PDB entry 1GHB | X-ray diffraction, 2.00 A resolution | chains E and G of the 4 polymer chains in the assembly

Chain E:
Protein: Gamma-chymotrypsin
Source organism: Bos taurus
Notes: EC 3.4.21.1
UniProt: P00766 (CTRA_BOVIN); residues 1-13 here = UniProt positions 1-13
Amino-acid sequence (13 residues; each row starts with the number of its first residue):
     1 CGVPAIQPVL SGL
Disordered / not traced: 12-13

Chain G:
Protein: Gamma-chymotrypsin
Source organism: Bos taurus
Notes: EC 3.4.21.1
UniProt: P00766 (CTRA_BOVIN); residue numbers follow UniProt; this construct covers 149-245
Amino-acid sequence (97 residues; numbered 149 to 245; the number before each row is that of its first residue):
   149 ANTPDRLQQA SLPLLSNTNC KKYWGTKIKD AMICAGASGV SSCMGDSGGP LVCKKNGAWT
   209 LVGIVSWGSS TCSTSTPGVY ARVTALVNWV QQTLAAN
Disordered / not traced: 149-150
Cystine bridges: Cys168-Cys182, Cys191-Cys220
Ligand contacts:
  - acetyl group (ACE): Ser189, Ser190, Trp215, Gly216, Ser217, Thr224, Pro225, Gly226, Val227, Tyr228
  - acetyl group / tryptophan: Ser189, Ser190, Cys191, Met192, Ser195, Val213, Ser214, Trp215, Gly216, Ser217, Cys220, Thr224, Pro225, Gly226, Val227, Tyr228
  - tryptophan (TRP): Ser190, Cys191, Met192, Ser195, Val213, Ser214, Trp215, Gly216, Ser217, Cys220, Gly226, Val227, Tyr228
Swiss-Prot annotation at these positions:
  - active site: Ser195 (Charge relay system)

How chain E and chain G interact:
Residue-residue contacts (6):
  Gly2(E) - Ala206(G)
  Gly2(E) - Trp207(G)  hydrogen bond (backbone-backbone)
  Val3(E) - Gly205(G)
  Pro4(E) - Trp207(G)
  Val9(E) - Gln157(G)  hydrogen bond (backbone-side chain)
  Leu10(E) - Gln157(G)
Other interface residues (no listed pair), chain E (8 interface residues in all): Cys1, Pro8, Ser11
Other interface residues (no listed pair), chain G (5 interface residues in all): Ser159

Overview:
8 residues of chain E face 5 of chain G across their interface, with 2 hydrogen bonds. Among the polar pairs
are Val9(E)-Gln157(G) and Gly2(E)-Trp207(G). Bound to chain G: acetyl group, tryptophan and acetyl group /
tryptophan. From UniProt: active-site residue Ser195(G) on chain G.
Chain E is Gamma-chymotrypsin and chain G is Gamma-chymotrypsin, both from Bos taurus; the structure, A second
active site in chymotrypsin? the X-ray crystal structure of N-acetyl-D-tryptophan bound to gamma-chymotrypsin,
was determined by X-ray diffraction.
